Entry 8XXR (electron microscopy, 3.17 A resolution); this record covers chains B and G of the 5 polymer chains in the assembly.

== Chain B ==
Name: Guanine nucleotide-binding protein G(I)/G(S)/G(T) subunit beta-1
Source organism: Homo sapiens
UniProtKB: P62873 (GBB1_HUMAN); residue numbers follow UniProt; this construct covers 2-340
Amino-acid sequence (350 residues; numbered -9 to 340; the number before each row is that of its first residue; numbers below 1 keep their minus sign (Met-9 is residue -9)):
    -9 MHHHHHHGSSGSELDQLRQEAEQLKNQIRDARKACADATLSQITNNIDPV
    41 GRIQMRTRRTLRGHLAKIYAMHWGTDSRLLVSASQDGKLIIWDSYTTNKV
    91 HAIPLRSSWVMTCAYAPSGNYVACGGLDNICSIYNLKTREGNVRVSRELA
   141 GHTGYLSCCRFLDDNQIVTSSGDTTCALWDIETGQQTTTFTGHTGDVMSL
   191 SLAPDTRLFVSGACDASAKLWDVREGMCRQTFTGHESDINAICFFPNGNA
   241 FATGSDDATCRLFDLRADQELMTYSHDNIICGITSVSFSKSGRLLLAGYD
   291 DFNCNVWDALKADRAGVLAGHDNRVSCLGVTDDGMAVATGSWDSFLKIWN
Not modelled in the structure: -9 to 4
Differences from the reference sequence: initiating methionine (-9); expression tag (-8 to 1)
Swiss-Prot annotation at these positions:
  - modified residue: Ser2 (N-acetylserine), His266 (Phosphohistidine)
  - natural variant: Leu30 (L30F: In MRD42; uncertain significance), Arg52 (R52G: In MRD42), Gly64 (G64V: In MRD42), Asp76 (D76E: In MRD42; D76G: In MRD42), Gly77 (G77S: In MRD42), Lys78 (K78R: In MRD42), Ile80 (I80N: In MRD42; I80T: In MRD42), His91 (H91R: In MRD42; uncertain significance), Ala92 (A92T: In MRD42), Pro94 (P94S: In MRD42), Leu95 (L95P: In MRD42), Arg96 (R96L: In MRD42), 5 further natural variant entries in UniProt

== Chain G ==
Name: Guanine nucleotide-binding protein G(I)/G(S)/G(O) subunit gamma-2
Source organism: Homo sapiens
UniProtKB: P59768 (GBG2_HUMAN); numbering as in UniProt (aligned over 1-71)
Amino-acid sequence (71 residues; row label = number of the first residue in the row):
     1 MASNNTASIAQARKLVEQLKMEANIDRIKVSKAAADLMAYCEAHAKEDPL
    51 LTPVPASENPFREKKFFCAIL
Not modelled in the structure: 1-8, 62-71
Swiss-Prot annotation at these positions:
  - modified residue: Ala2 (N-acetylalanine), Cys68 (Cysteine methyl ester)
  - lipidation: Cys68 (S-geranylgeranyl cysteine)

== How chain B and chain G interact ==
Residue-residue contacts - 72 pairs, chain B then chain G:
  Leu7(B) - Val16(G)
  Arg8(B) - Ala12(G)
  Glu10(B) - Lys20(G)  salt bridge
  Ala11(B) - Val16(G)  hydrophobic
  Ala11(B) - Leu19(G)  hydrophobic
  Leu14(B) - Val16(G)
  Leu14(B) - Leu19(G)  hydrophobic
  Leu14(B) - Lys20(G)
  Lys15(B) - Leu19(G)
  Ile18(B) - Ala23(G)  hydrophobic
  Cys25(B) - Arg27(G)
  Cys25(B) - Lys29(G)
  Cys25(B) - Val30(G)
  Ala26(B) - Val30(G)  hydrophobic
  Asp27(B) - Lys29(G)  salt bridge
  Asp27(B) - Val30(G)
  Ala28(B) - Val30(G)
  Leu30(B) - Ala34(G)  hydrophobic
  Ile33(B) - Ser31(G)
  Thr34(B) - Met38(G)  hydrogen bond
  Ile37(B) - Glu42(G)
  Val40(B) - Leu51(G)  hydrophobic
  Ile43(B) - Leu50(G)
  Ile43(B) - Leu51(G)
  Met45(B) - Leu50(G)  hydrophobic
  Arg48(B) - Asn59(G)
  Arg48(B) - Phe61(G)
  Arg49(B) - Pro60(G)  hydrogen bond (side chain-backbone)
  Arg49(B) - Phe61(G)
  Ser84(B) - Phe61(G)
  Tyr85(B) - Pro60(G)
  Tyr85(B) - Phe61(G)  hydrophobic
  Cys218(B) - Glu22(G)
  Arg219(B) - Glu22(G)
  Gln220(B) - Glu22(G)
  Gln220(B) - Ile25(G)
  Thr221(B) - Glu22(G)
  Phe235(B) - Leu37(G)  hydrophobic
  Phe235(B) - Tyr40(G)  hydrophobic
  Pro236(B) - Tyr40(G)
  Asn237(B) - Tyr40(G)
  Asp254(B) - Ala33(G)
  Arg256(B) - Arg27(G)
  Arg256(B) - Ile28(G)
  Arg256(B) - Asp36(G)  salt bridge
  Ala257(B) - Ile28(G)
  Ala257(B) - Val30(G)  hydrophobic
  Asp258(B) - Arg27(G)  salt bridge
  Gln259(B) - Val30(G)
  Ser279(B) - Asp48(G)  hydrogen bond
  Lys280(B) - Tyr40(G)
  Lys280(B) - Glu47(G)
  Ser281(B) - Tyr40(G)
  Ser281(B) - His44(G)  hydrogen bond (side chain-backbone)
  Ser281(B) - Ala45(G)
  Ser281(B) - Asp48(G)
  Gly282(B) - Cys41(G)
  Arg283(B) - Cys41(G)
  Arg283(B) - Leu51(G)
  Leu284(B) - Leu51(G)  hydrophobic
  Leu300(B) - Met38(G)  hydrophobic
  Leu300(B) - Cys41(G)  hydrophobic
  Asp323(B) - Pro49(G)
  Gly324(B) - Pro49(G)
  Gly324(B) - Leu50(G)
  Met325(B) - Pro49(G)  hydrophobic
  Met325(B) - Pro60(G)
  Ala326(B) - Phe61(G)  hydrophobic
  Val327(B) - Leu50(G)  hydrophobic
  Asn340(B) - Pro49(G)
  Asn340(B) - Asn59(G)  hydrogen bond
  Asn340(B) - Phe61(G)
Other interface residues (no listed pair), chain B (57 interface residues in all): Ala21, Trp63, Ser67, Thr181, Gly182, Ala240, Leu252, Leu261, Val320, Ile338
Other interface residues (no listed pair), chain G (34 interface residues in all): Leu15, Gln18, Asp26, Glu58

== Summary ==
The interface between chain B and chain G involves 57 residues on one side and 34 on the other; the contacts
include 5 hydrogen bonds and 4 salt bridges. Polar pairs include Glu10(B)-Lys20(G), Asp27(B)-Lys29(G) and
Arg256(B)-Asp36(G).
Chain B is Guanine nucleotide-binding protein G(I)/G(S)/G(T) subunit beta-1 and chain G is Guanine
nucleotide-binding protein G(I)/G(S)/G(O) subunit gamma-2, both from Homo sapiens; the structure, Structure of
CXCR2 bound to CXCL6 (CXCR2-CXCL6-Go Full map), was determined by electron microscopy (same publication as
8XVU, 8XWA, 8XWF, 8XWM, 8XWN, 8XWS and 6 further entries).
